PDB entry 5CR6 | X-ray diffraction, 1.98 A resolution | chain D

== Chain D ==
Molecule: Pneumolysin
Source organism: Streptococcus pneumoniae
UniProtKB: Q04IN8 (TACY_STRP2); numbering as in UniProt (aligned over 1-471)
Chain sequence (471 residues; numbered 1 to 471; the number before each row is that of its first residue):
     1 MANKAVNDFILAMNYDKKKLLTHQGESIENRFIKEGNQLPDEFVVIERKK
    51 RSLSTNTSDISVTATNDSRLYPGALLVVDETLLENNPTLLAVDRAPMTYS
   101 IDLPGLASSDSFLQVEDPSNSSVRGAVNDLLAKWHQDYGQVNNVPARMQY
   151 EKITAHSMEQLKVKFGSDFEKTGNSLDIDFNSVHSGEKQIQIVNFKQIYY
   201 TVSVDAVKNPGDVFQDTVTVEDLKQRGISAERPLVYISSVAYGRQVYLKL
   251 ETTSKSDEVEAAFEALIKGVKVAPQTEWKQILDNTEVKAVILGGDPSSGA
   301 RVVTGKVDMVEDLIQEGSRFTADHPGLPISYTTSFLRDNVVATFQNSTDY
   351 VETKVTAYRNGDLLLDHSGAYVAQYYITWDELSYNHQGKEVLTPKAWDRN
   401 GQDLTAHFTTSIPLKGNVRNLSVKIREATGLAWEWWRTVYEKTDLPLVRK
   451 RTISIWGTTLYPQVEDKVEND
Not modelled in the structure: 294-297
Sequence notes: engineered mutation N385 (Asp in Q04IN8), A428 (Cys in Q04IN8)
Swiss-Prot annotation at these positions:
  - motif: E427, T429 to R437 (Conserved undecapeptide), T459, L460 (Cholesterol binding)
  - mutagenesis: K18 (K18A: Loss of hemolytic activity), T63 (T63A: 15% hemolytic activity, forms incomplete rings on liposomes), N66 to S68 (Loss of hemolytic activity), N66 (N66W: 50% hemolytic activity), S68 (S68W: Wild-type hemolytic activity), N85 (N85A: 44% hemolytic activity, forms incomplete rings on liposomes), T88 (T88E: 4% hemolytic activity), D102 (D102A: 1% hemolytic activity, forms linear oligomers on liposomes rather than pores), A146 to R147 (Loss of hemolytic activity, does not bind membrane, does not form pores), R147 (R147E: 2% hemolytic activity), K152 (K152D: 12% hemolytic activity; when associated with K-260), D168 (D168A: 20% hemolytic activity, inhibits membrane insertion, forms prepores on liposomes which detach easily and rarely convert to pores), 15 further mutagenesis entries in UniProt
What the authors report for this chain:
  - conformationally variable residues (loop rearrangement): W433, W435
  - contacts within the chain: D8-R226, R399-E434 (salt bridge), H407-Y461 (backbone contact), E434-R437 (salt bridge)
  - mutagenesis - R147E, D205R, N339R, E434A, E434A/Y461A: unchanged stability
  - mutagenesis - R147E, E434A, E434A/Y461A: unchanged binding to cholesterol

== Overview ==
Curated annotation (UniProt) lists 28 mutagenesis sites. From the paper: R147E, D205R and N339R, among others,
leave stability unchanged; conformational variability at W433 and W435; 5 substitutions were tested in all.
Chain D is Pneumolysin (Streptococcus pneumoniae); the structure, Structure of pneumolysin at 1.98 A
resolution, was determined by X-ray diffraction, deposited together with 5CR8.
